PDB entry 5WQL | X-ray diffraction, 2.30 A resolution | chains D and F of the 4 polymer chains in the assembly

[Chain D]
Name: Tail-specific protease
Organism: Escherichia coli K-12
Notes: EC 3.4.21.102
Reference sequence: P23865 (PRC_ECOLI); residue numbers follow UniProt; this construct covers 1-682
Sequence (682 residues; row label = number of the first residue in the row):
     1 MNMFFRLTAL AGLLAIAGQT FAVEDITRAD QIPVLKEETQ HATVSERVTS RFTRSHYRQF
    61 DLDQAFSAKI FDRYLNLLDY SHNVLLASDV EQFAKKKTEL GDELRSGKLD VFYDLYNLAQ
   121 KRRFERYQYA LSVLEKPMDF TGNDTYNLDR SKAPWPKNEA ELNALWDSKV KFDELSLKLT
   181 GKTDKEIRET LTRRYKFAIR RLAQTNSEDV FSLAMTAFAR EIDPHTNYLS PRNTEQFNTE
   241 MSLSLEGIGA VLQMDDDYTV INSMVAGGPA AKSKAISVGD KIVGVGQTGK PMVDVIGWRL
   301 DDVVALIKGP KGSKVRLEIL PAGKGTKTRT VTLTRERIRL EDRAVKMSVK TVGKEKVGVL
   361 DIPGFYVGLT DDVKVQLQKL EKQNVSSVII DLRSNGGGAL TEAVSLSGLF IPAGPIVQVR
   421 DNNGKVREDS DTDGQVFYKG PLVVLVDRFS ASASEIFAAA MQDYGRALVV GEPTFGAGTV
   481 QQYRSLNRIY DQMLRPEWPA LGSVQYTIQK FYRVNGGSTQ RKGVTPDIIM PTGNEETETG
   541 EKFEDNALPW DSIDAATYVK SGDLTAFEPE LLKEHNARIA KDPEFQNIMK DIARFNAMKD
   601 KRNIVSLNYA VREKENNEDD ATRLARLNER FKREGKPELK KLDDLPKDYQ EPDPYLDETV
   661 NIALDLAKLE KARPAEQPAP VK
Unresolved in the structure: 1-24, 433-434, 674-682
Differences from the reference sequence: engineered mutation Ala-477 (Lys in P23865)
Swiss-Prot annotation at these positions:
  - active site (Charge relay system): Ser-452, Asp-463
  - mutagenesis: Gly-397 (G397A: Loss of activity. Perturbs protein structure), Gly-398 (G398A: Loss of activity. Perturbs protein structure), Ser-452 (S452A: Loss of activity; S452C: Reduces activity by over 90%), Glu-455 (E455A: Loss of activity. Perturbs protein structure), Asp-463 (D463A: Loss of activity; D463N: Reduces activity by 90%), Thr-474 (T474A: Loss of activity. Perturbs protein structure)
What the authors report for this chain:
  - catalytic residues: Ser-452
  - mutagenesis - K477A: abolished catalytic activity on MepS
  - mutagenesis - K308W: unchanged catalytic activity on MepS
  - mutagenesis - K308W: unchanged growth
  - binding site for Leu-ser-arg-ser: Leu-245, Ile-248, Leu-252, Val-304, Ile-307, Leu-340, Asp-342
  - binding site for Ala-ala-ala-ala-ala-ala: Leu-400, Ala-453, Ile-456, Val-480, Tyr-483
  - mutagenesis - L245A, L340A: decreased catalytic activity on MepS
  - mutagenesis - L245A/L340G, L340G: abolished catalytic activity

[Chain F]
Name: Ala-ala-ala-ala-ala-ala
Organism: Escherichia coli K-12
Sequence (6 residues; each row starts with the number of its first residue):
     1 AAAAAA

[Chain D / chain F interface]
Residue-residue contacts - 20 pairs, chain D then chain F:
  His-225(D) with Ala-6(F)
  Gly-396(D) with Ala-5(F); Ala-6(F), hydrogen bond (backbone-backbone)
  Gly-397(D) with Ala-4(F); Ala-5(F)
  Gly-398(D) with Ala-3(F); Ala-4(F), hydrogen bond (backbone-backbone); Ala-5(F)
  Ala-399(D) with Ala-2(F)
  Leu-400(D) with Ala-2(F), hydrogen bond (backbone-backbone)
  Ser-452(D) with Ala-4(F), hydrogen bond (side chain-backbone); Ala-5(F), hydrogen bond (side chain-backbone)
  Ala-453(D) with Ala-4(F), hydrogen bond (backbone-backbone)
  Phe-475(D) with Ala-6(F)
  Val-480(D) with Ala-3(F)
  Gln-481(D) with Ala-1(F); Ala-2(F); Ala-3(F), hydrogen bond (backbone-backbone)
  Gln-482(D) with Ala-1(F)
  Tyr-483(D) with Ala-1(F), hydrogen bond (backbone-backbone)
Other interface residues (no listed pair), chain D (16 interface residues in all): Ala-451, Ile-456, Thr-479

[Summary]
Chain D and chain F form an interface of 16 and 6 residues respectively; the contacts include 8 hydrogen
bonds. Polar pairs include Ser-452(D)/Ala-4(F), Ser-452(D)/Ala-5(F) and Gly-396(D)/Ala-6(F). The paper reports
the catalytic residue Ser-452(D); L245A and L340A of chain D reduce catalytic activity on MepS; 6
substitutions were tested in all.
Here chain D is Tail-specific protease and chain F is Ala-ala-ala-ala-ala-ala, both from Escherichia coli
K-12. Entry 5WQL (Structure of a PDZ-protease bound to a substrate-binding adaptor) was determined by X-ray
diffraction.
